Entry 6ZZQ (X-ray diffraction, 1.93 A resolution); this record covers chain A.

== Chain A ==
Molecule: 3-hydroxybutyrate dehydrogenase
From: Acinetobacter baumannii
Reference sequence: A0A1E3M3N6 (A0A1E3M3N6_ACIBA); residue numbers follow UniProt; this construct covers 1-261
Sequence (261 residues; row label = number of the first residue in the row):
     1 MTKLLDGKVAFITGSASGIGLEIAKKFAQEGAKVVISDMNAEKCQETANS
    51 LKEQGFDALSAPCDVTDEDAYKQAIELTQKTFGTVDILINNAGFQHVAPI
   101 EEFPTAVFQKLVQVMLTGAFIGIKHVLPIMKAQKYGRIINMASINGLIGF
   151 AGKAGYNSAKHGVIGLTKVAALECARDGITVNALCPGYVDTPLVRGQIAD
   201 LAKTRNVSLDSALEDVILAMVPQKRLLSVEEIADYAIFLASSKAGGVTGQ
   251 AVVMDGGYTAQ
Unresolved in the structure: 1
Residues lining bound ligands:
  - acetoacetic acid (AAE), molecule 1: Met-39, Phe-94, Lys-110, Val-114
  - acetoacetic acid (AAE), molecule 2: Gln-95, Ser-143, Asn-145, Lys-153, Tyr-156, Tyr-188, Gln-197
  - NAD (nicotinamide-adenine-dinucleotide): Gly-14, Ser-17, Gly-18, Ile-19, Gly-20, Asp-38, Met-39, Cys-63, Asp-64, Val-65, Thr-66, Asn-91, Ala-92, Gly-93, Phe-94, Val-114, Met-115, Met-141, Ala-142, Ser-143, Tyr-156, Lys-160, Pro-186, Gly-187, Tyr-188, Val-189, Thr-191, Leu-193, Val-194
From the paper describing this entry:
  - binding site for acetoacetic acid: Asn-145
  - mutagenesis - N145A, N145H: unchanged stability
  - mutagenesis - N145A (33-fold), N145H: decreased catalytic activity on acetoacetic acid
  - mutagenesis - N145H (18-fold): decreased binding to acetoacetic acid

== Summary ==
Chain A binds NAD and acetoacetic acid. From the paper: a binding site for acetoacetic acid at Asn-145; N145A
and N145H reduce catalytic activity on acetoacetic acid.
Chain A is 3-hydroxybutyrate dehydrogenase (Acinetobacter baumannii); the structure, Crystal structure of
(R)-3-hydroxybutyrate dehydrogenase from Acinetobacter baumannii complexed with NAD+ and acetoacetate, was
determined by X-ray diffraction, deposited together with 6ZZP and 6ZZS.
